PDB entry 6UH1 | electron microscopy, 3.04 A resolution | chains B and C of the 4 polymer chains in the assembly

== Chain B ==
Protein: VP2
From: Enterovirus A71
Reference sequence: I6W7A3 (I6W7A3_9ENTO); residues 1-254 here correspond to UniProt positions 70-323 (UniProt number = residue number + 69)
Amino-acid sequence (254 residues; each row starts with the number of its first residue):
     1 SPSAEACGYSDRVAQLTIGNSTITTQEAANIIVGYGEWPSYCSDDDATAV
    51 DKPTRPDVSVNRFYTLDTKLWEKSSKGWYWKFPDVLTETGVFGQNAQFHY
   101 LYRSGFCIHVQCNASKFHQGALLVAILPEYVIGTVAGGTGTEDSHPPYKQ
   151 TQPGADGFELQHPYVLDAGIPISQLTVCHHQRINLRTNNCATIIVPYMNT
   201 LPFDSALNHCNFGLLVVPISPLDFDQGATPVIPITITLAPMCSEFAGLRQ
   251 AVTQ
Disordered / not traced: 1-9

== Chain C ==
Protein: VP3
From: Enterovirus A71
Notes: EC 3.4.22.29, 3.6.1.15, 3.4.22.28, 2.7.7.48
Reference sequence: A0A0E3SXU7 (A0A0E3SXU7_9ENTO); residues 1-242 here correspond to UniProt positions 324-565 (UniProt number = residue number + 323)
Amino-acid sequence (242 residues; numbered 1 to 242; the number before each row is that of its first residue):
     1 GFPTELKPGTNQFLTTDDGVSAPILPNFHPTPCIHIPGEVRNLLELCQVE
    51 TILEVNNVPTNATSLMERLRFPVSAQAGKGELCAVFRADPGRDGPWQSTM
   101 LGQLCGYYTQWSGSLEVTFMFTGSFMATGKMLIAYTPPGGPLPKDRATAM
   151 LGTHVIWDFGLQSSVTLVIPWISNTHYRAHARDGVFDYYTTGLVSIWYQT
   201 NYVVPIGAPNTAYIIALAAAQKNFTMKLCKDTSHILQTASIQ

== Chain B / chain C interface ==
Residue-residue contacts - 54 pairs, chain B then chain C:
  Glu37(B) with His35(C), salt bridge
  Asp46(B) with Ile34(C); His35(C), hydrogen bond (side chain-backbone)
  Lys116(B) with Ser124(C); Phe125(C); Met126(C)
  Phe117(B) with Met126(C), hydrophobic; Ile206(C); Gly207(C); Ala208(C); Pro209(C)
  Gln119(B) with Thr122(C); Gly123(C); Ser124(C), hydrogen bond (side chain-backbone); Pro209(C); Thr211(C), hydrogen bond (side chain-backbone)
  Pro163(B) with Met66(C), hydrophobic
  Tyr164(B) with Glu54(C), hydrogen bond; Leu65(C); Met66(C), hydrophobic; Arg68(C)
  Ile172(B) with Leu69(C), hydrophobic
  Ser173(B) with Thr51(C); Ile52(C), hydrogen bond (backbone-backbone); Ser98(C), hydrogen bond (side chain-backbone)
  Gln174(B) with Thr99(C); Met100(C); Gln103(C)
  Thr176(B) with Glu50(C)
  Arg182(B) with Ile215(C)
  Asn184(B) with Phe121(C), hydrogen bond (side chain-backbone); Thr122(C)
  Arg186(B) with Phe121(C); Gly123(C); Ser124(C), hydrogen bond (side chain-backbone); Phe125(C); Ala127(C); Gly160(C), hydrogen bond (side chain-backbone)
  Thr187(B) with Leu161(C); Ser163(C)
  Tyr197(B) with Pro37(C)
  Met198(B) with Pro37(C), hydrophobic
  Asn199(B) with Ile34(C); Ile36(C)
  Thr200(B) with Ile34(C)
  Ile219(B) with Leu69(C), hydrophobic; Arg70(C); Ile215(C), hydrophobic
  Ser220(B) with Thr122(C), hydrogen bond; Tyr213(C)
  Asp223(B) with Pro209(C)
  Asp225(B) with Gly207(C); Ala208(C), hydrogen bond (side chain-backbone); Pro209(C)
Interface residues without a listed pair, chain B (36 interface residues in all): Tyr35, His118, Gly120, Ala121, Leu123, Asp143, Val177, Pro196, Leu201, Pro202, Val217, Pro221, Phe224
Interface residues without a listed pair, chain C (42 interface residues in all): Gly38, Leu46, Val49, Met120, Tyr202, Ala212, Leu217, Gln242

== Overview ==
Chain B and chain C form an interface of 36 and 42 residues respectively; the contacts include 11 hydrogen
bonds and 1 salt bridge. Polar pairs include Glu37(B)-His35(C), Asp46(B)-His35(C) and Gln119(B)-Ser124(C).
Chain B is VP2 and chain C is VP3, both from Enterovirus A71; the structure, Structure of the EVA71 strain
11316 capsid, was determined by electron microscopy, deposited together with 6UH6 and 6UH7.
